7X7P - chains M and P of the 10 polymer chains in the assembly; structure by electron microscopy, 7.02 A resolution (low resolution: residue-level contacts below are approximate; hydrogen-bond / salt-bridge calls are withheld).

== Chain M (and P) ==
Protein: Holliday junction ATP-dependent DNA helicase RuvB
Organism: Pseudomonas aeruginosa PAO1
Notes: EC 3.6.4.12; chain P of this document is another copy of the same molecule, construct and numbering; everything in this record applies to it too
UniProtKB: Q51426 (RUVB_PSEAE); numbering as in UniProt (aligned over 22-334)
Chain sequence (313 residues; numbered 22 to 334; the number before each row is that of its first residue):
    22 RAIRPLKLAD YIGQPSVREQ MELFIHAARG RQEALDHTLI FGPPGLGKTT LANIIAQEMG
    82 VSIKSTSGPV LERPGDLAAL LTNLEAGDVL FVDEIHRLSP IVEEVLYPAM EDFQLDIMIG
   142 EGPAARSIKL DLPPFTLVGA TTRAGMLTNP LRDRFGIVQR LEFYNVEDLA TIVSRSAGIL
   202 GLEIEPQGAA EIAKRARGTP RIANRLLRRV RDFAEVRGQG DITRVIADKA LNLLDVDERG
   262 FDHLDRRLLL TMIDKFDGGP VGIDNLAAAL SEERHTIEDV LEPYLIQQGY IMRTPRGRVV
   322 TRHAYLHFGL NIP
Disordered / not traced: 141-144
Curated features (UniProtKB/Swiss-Prot):
  - binding site (ATP): I24, R25, G66, K69, T70, T71, E132 to F134, R175, R222
  - binding site (ADP): I33, G66 to T71, Y185
  - binding site (Mg(2+)): T70
  - binding site (DNA): R295, R314, R319
Reported in the primary citation:
  - self-association interface (contacts with another copy of this molecule): E40
  - binding site for the 23-nt DNA strand: R314, R317, R319
  - mutagenesis - R175A, R314A, R317A, R319A: abolished catalytic activity

== Interface between chain M and chain P ==
Residue-residue contacts (49):
  Q41(M) with L254(P)
  F45(M) with F234(P); V237(P); L254(P)
  A48(M) with V237(P)
  A49(M) with V237(P)
  R52(M) with D233(P); E236(P); V237(P)
  E54(M) with E236(P)
  L56(M) with R229(P)
  D57(M) with R229(P); R230(P)
  H58(M) with R230(P)
  D133(M) with R22(P); A23(P)
  R164(M) with E293(P); E294(P); T297(P)
  G166(M) with E294(P); T297(P); D300(P)
  M167(M) with E294(P)
  R173(M) with R226(P); V301(P)
  D174(M) with R222(P); I223(P); R226(P)
  R175(M) with R222(P)
  F176(M) with R226(P)
  G177(M) with R226(P); R230(P)
  I178(M) with R230(P)
  R181(M) with H264(P); L265(P); R268(P)
  E183(M) with R268(P); S292(P); E293(P)
  P304(M) with A289(P)
  I307(M) with A289(P); A290(P)
  Q308(M) with A289(P); A290(P); S292(P)
  M313(M) with K276(P); N286(P)
  R314(M) with D285(P); N286(P)
Interface residues without a listed pair, chain M (28 interface residues in all): A165, P316
Interface residues without a listed pair, chain P (32 interface residues in all): R232, R238, L255, F277, G283, L291

== Overview ==
28 residues of chain M and 32 residues of chain P are in contact. The paper reports a binding site for the
23-nt DNA strand at R314(M), R317(M) and R319(M); R175A, R314A and R317A of chain M, among others, abolish
catalytic activity.
Both chains are Holliday junction ATP-dependent DNA helicase RuvB (Pseudomonas aeruginosa PAO1). Entry 7X7P
(CryoEM structure of dsDNA-RuvB-RuvA domain3 complex) was determined by electron microscopy together with
7X7Q, 7X5A and 7X5B from the same study.
